PDB entry 8IZA | electron microscopy, 3.48 A resolution | chain A

== Chain A ==
Molecule: ATP-binding cassette sub-family C member 4
From: Homo sapiens
Notes: EC 7.6.2.-, 7.6.2.2, 7.6.2.3
UniProtKB: O15439 (MRP4_HUMAN); residue numbers follow UniProt; this construct covers 1-1325
Sequence (1357 residues; each row starts with the number of its first residue):
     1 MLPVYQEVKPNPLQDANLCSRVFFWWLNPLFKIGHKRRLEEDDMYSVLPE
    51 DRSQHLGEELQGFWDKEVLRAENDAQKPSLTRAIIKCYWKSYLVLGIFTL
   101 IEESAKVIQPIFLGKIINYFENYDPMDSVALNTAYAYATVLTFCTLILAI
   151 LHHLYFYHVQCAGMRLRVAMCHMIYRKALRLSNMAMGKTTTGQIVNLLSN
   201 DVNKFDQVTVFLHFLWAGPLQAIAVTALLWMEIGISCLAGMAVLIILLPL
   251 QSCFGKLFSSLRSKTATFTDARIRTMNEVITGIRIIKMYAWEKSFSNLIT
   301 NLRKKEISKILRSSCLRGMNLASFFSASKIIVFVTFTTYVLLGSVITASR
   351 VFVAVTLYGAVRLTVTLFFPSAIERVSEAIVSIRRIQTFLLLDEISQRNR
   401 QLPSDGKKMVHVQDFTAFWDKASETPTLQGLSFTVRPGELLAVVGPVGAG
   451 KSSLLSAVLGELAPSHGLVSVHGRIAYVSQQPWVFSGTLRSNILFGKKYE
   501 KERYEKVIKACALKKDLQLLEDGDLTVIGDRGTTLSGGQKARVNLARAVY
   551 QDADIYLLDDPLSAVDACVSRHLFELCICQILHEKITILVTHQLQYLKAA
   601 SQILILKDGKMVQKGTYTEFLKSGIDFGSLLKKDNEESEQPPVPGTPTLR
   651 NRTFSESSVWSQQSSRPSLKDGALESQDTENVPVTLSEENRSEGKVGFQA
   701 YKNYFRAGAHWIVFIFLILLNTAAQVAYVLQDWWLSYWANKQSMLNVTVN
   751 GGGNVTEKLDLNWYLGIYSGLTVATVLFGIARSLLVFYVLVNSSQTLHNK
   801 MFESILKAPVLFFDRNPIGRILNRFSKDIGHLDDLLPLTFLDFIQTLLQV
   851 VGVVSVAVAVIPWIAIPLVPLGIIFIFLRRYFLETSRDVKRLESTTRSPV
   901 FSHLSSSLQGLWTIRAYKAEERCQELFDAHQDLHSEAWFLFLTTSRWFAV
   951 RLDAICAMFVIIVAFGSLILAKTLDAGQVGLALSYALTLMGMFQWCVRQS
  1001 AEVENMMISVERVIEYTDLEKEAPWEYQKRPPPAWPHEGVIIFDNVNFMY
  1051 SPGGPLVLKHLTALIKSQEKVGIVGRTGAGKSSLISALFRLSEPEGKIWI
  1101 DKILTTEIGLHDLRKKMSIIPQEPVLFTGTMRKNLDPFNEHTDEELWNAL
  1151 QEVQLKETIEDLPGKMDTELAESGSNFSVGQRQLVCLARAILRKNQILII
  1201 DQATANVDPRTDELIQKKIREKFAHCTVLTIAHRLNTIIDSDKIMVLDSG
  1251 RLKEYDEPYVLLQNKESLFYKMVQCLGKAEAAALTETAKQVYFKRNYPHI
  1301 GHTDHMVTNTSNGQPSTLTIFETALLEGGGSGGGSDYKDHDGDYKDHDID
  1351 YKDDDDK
Not modelled in the structure: 1-5, 630-679, 1302-1357
Construct notes: conflict Cys-568 (Glu in O15439), Gln-1202 (Glu in O15439), Cys-1275 (Gln in O15439); expression tag (1326-1357)
Metal / ion sites: Mg2+ site 1: Gln-480 (together with ATP); Mg2+ site 2: Ser-1082, Gln-1122 (together with ATP)
Residues lining bound ligands:
  - ATP (adenosine-5'-triphosphate), molecule 1: Asn-183, Trp-419, Pro-446, Val-447, Gly-448, Gly-450, Lys-451, Ser-452, Ser-453, Gln-480, His-592, Ser-1175, Asn-1176, Ser-1178, Gly-1180, Gln-1181, Asn-1206
  - ATP, molecule 2: Leu-520, Thr-533, Thr-534, Leu-535, Ser-536, Gly-538, Gln-539, Ala-564, Asp-814, Tyr-1050, Thr-1077, Gly-1078, Ala-1079, Gly-1080, Lys-1081, Ser-1082, Ser-1083, Gln-1122, His-1233
Curated features (UniProtKB/Swiss-Prot):
  - motif: Glu-1322 to Leu-1325 (PDZ-binding)
  - binding site (ATP): Gly-445 to Ser-452, Gly-1075 to Ser-1082
  - modified residue: Thr-646 (Phosphothreonine), Thr-648 (Phosphothreonine), Ser-664 (Phosphoserine), Ser-668 (Phosphoserine)
  - glycosylation (N-linked (GlcNAc...) asparagine): Asn-746, Asn-754
Reported in the primary citation:
  - conformationally variable residues: Phe-211, Phe-324, Met-990, Arg-998
  - binding site for ATP: Asn-183, Asp-814
  - mutagenesis - H152A, F156A, F324A, L363A, L367A, G991A, M992A, W995A: decreased catalytic activity

== Summary ==
Ligands of chain A: ATP. Ser-1082 and Gln-1122 coordinate Mg2+ site 2. UniProt lists 16 ATP-binding residues.
The paper reports a binding site for ATP at Asn-183 and Asp-814; H152A, F156A and F324A, among others, reduce
catalytic activity; 8 substitutions were tested in all.
Chain A is ATP-binding cassette sub-family C member 4 (Homo sapiens); the structure, cryo-EM structure of
ATP-bound hMRP4, was determined by electron microscopy (same publication as 8IZ7, 8IZ8 and 8IZ9).
